PDB entry 8X61 | electron microscopy, 3.05 A resolution | chains A and D of the 4 polymer chains in the assembly

Chain A:
Name: Cell division ATP-binding protein FtsE
From: Escherichia coli K-12
UniProt: P0A9R7 (FTSE_ECOLI); residues 1-222 here = UniProt positions 1-222
Chain sequence (222 residues; each row starts with the number of its first residue):
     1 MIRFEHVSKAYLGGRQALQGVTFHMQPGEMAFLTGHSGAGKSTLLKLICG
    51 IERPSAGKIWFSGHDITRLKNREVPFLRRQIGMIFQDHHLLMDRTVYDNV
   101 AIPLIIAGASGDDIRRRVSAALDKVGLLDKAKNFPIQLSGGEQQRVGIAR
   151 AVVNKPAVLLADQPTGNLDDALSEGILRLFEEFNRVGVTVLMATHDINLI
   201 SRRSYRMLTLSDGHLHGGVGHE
Unresolved in the structure: 217-222
Differences from the reference sequence: engineered mutation Gln163 (Glu in P0A9R7)
Ligand contacts:
  - ATP (adenosine-5'-triphosphate), molecule 1: Tyr11, Arg15, Ala17, His36, Ser37, Gly38, Ala39, Gly40, Lys41, Ser42, Thr43, Gln86, Gln163, His195
  - ATP, molecule 2: Ile136, Gln137, Leu138, Ser139, Gly140, Gly141, Glu142, Asn167
Curated features (UniProtKB/Swiss-Prot):
  - binding site (ATP): Gly35 to Ser42
  - mutagenesis: Lys41 (K41R: Does not bind ATP), Cys49 (C49A: Prevents dimer formation. Does not alter ATP-binding)
What the authors report for this chain:
  - catalytic residues: Lys41, Asp162 (by similarity / conservation)

Chain D:
Name: Cell division protein FtsX
From: Escherichia coli K-12
UniProt: P0AC30 (FTSX_ECOLI); residues 282-633 here correspond to UniProt positions 1-352 (UniProt number = residue number - 281)
Chain sequence (352 residues; each row starts with the number of its first residue):
   282 MNKRDAINHIRQFGGRLDRFRKSVGGSGDGGRNAPKRAKSSPKPVNRKTN
   332 VFNEQVRYAFHGALQDLKSKPFATFLTVMVIAISLTLPSVCYMVYKNVNQ
   382 AATQYYPSPQITVYLQKTLDDDAAAGVVAQLQAEQGVEKVNYLSREDALG
   432 EFRNWSGFGGALDMLEENPLPAVAVVIPKLDFQGTESLNTLRDRITQING
   482 IDEVRMDDSWFARLAALTGLVGRVSAMIGVLMVAAVFLVIGNSVRLSIFA
   532 RRDSINVQKLIGATDGFILRPFLYGGALLGFSGALLSLILSEILVLRLSS
   582 AVAEVAQVFGTKFDINGLSFDECLLLLLVCSMIGWVAAWLATVQHLRHFT
   632 PE
Unresolved in the structure: 282-333, 380-500, 580-595

Interface between chain A and chain D:
Pairs across the interface (27; chain A residue first):
  Gly50(A) with Pro632(D)
  Ile51(A) with Leu541(D), hydrophobic; Pro632(D)
  Pro75(A) with Gly543(D); Ala544(D); Thr545(D)
  Arg78(A) with Lys540(D), hydrogen bond (side chain-backbone); Leu541(D); Ile542(D); Gly543(D)
  Arg79(A) with Gly543(D), hydrogen bond (side chain-backbone); Ala544(D); Thr545(D)
  Phe85(A) with Leu541(D), hydrophobic
  His89(A) with Val538(D); Leu541(D)
  Leu91(A) with Ser535(D); Val538(D), hydrophobic
  Asp93(A) with Ser535(D)
  Arg94(A) with Tyr339(D), hydrogen bond; Gln539(D)
  Ile102(A) with Gln539(D)
  Ile105(A) with Tyr339(D), hydrophobic; Phe548(D), hydrophobic
  Ile106(A) with Ala544(D), hydrophobic; Phe548(D), hydrophobic
  Arg150(A) with Ile542(D)
Other interface residues (no listed pair), chain A (19 interface residues in all): Glu52, Asn71, Phe76, Leu90, Pro103
Other interface residues (no listed pair), chain D (14 interface residues in all): Gln346, Thr631

In short:
Chain A and chain D form an interface of 19 and 14 residues respectively, with 3 hydrogen bonds. Among the
polar pairs are Arg78(A)-Lys540(D), Arg79(A)-Gly543(D) and Arg94(A)-Tyr339(D). Chain A binds ATP. Curated
annotation (UniProt) lists 8 ATP-binding residues and 2 mutagenesis sites on chain A. The paper reports
catalytic residues Lys41(A) and Asp162(A).
Chain A is Cell division ATP-binding protein FtsE and chain D is Cell division protein FtsX, both from
Escherichia coli K-12; the structure, Cryo-EM structure of ATP-bound FtsE(E163Q)X, was determined by electron
microscopy (same publication as 8Y3X).
